PDB entry 4KAR | X-ray diffraction, 2.03 A resolution | chains C and D of the 4 polymer chains in the assembly

[Chain C (and D)]
Molecule: Thymidylate synthase
From: Thermotoga maritima MSB8
Notes: EC 2.1.1.148; fragment: tm0449; chain D of this document is another copy of the same molecule, construct and numbering; everything in this record applies to it too
Reference sequence: Q9WYT0 (THYX_THEMA); numbering as in UniProt (aligned over 1-220)
Chain sequence (232 residues; numbered -11 to 220; the number before each row is that of its first residue; numbers below 1 keep their minus sign (Met-11 is residue -11)):
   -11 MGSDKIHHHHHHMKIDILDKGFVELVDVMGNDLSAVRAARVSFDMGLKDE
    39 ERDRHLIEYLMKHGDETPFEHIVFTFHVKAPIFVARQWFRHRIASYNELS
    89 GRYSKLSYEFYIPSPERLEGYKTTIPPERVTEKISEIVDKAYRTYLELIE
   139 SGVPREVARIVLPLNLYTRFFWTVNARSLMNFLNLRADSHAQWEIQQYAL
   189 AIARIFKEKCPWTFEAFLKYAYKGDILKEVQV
Disordered / not traced: -11 to -1, 33-35 (chain D: -11 to 0, 33-36, 219-220)
Differences from the reference sequence: initiating methionine (-11); expression tag (-10 to 0); engineered mutation Asp53 (His in Q9WYT0)
Swiss-Prot annotation at these positions:
  - motif: Arg78 to Ser88 (ThyX motif)
  - active site: Arg174 (Involved in ionization of N3 of dUMP, leading to its activation)
  - binding site (FAD): Thr55, Arg78 to Ile81, Glu86, Asn163 to Arg165, Asn169
  - binding site (dUMP): Gln75 to Arg78, Glu86 to Arg90, Arg147, Arg174
  - mutagenesis: Ser88 (S88A/C: Still catalytically active although shows a large decrease in activity), Arg90 (R90A: Binds dUMP 670-fold weaker than wild-type), Glu144 (E144A: Shows 0.113% of wild-type activity; E144R: Shows 0.016% of wild-type activity), Arg174 (R174A: Still catalytically active although only shows 0.0008% of wild-type activity. Binds dUMP 7300-fold weaker than wild-type; R174K: Loss of catalytic activity)
Small-molecule neighbours:
  - FAD (flavin-adenine dinucleotide), molecule 1: Asp53, Thr55, Glu58, Ile81, Asn163, Arg165, Ser166
  - FAD, molecule 2: Arg78, His79, Arg80, Ile81, Ser166, Asn169, Leu173, Arg174
What the authors report for this chain:
  - mutagenesis - H53D: decreased catalytic activity (citing earlier work)
  - mutagenesis - H53D: decreased binding to flavin-adenine dinucleotide

[Chain C / chain D interface]
Contacting residue pairs (73; chain C residue first):
  Glu12(C) - Phe31(D)
  Leu13(C) - Phe31(D)
  Asp15(C) - Met17(D)
  Asp15(C) - Gly18(D)
  Val16(C) - Met17(D)
  Met17(C) - Asp15(D)
  Met17(C) - Val16(D)
  Met17(C) - Met17(D)
  Met17(C) - Val61(D)  hydrophobic
  Met17(C) - Thr63(D)
  Met17(C) - Thr161(D)
  Gly18(C) - Asp15(D)
  Arg25(C) - Phe159(D)
  Ala26(C) - Asn85(D)
  Ala26(C) - Phe159(D)  hydrophobic
  Ala27(C) - Tyr91(D)
  Arg28(C) - Leu87(D)
  Arg28(C) - Tyr91(D)
  Arg28(C) - Ser92(D)  hydrogen bond (backbone-side chain)
  Val29(C) - His65(D)
  Val29(C) - Asn85(D)
  Val29(C) - Glu86(D)
  Val29(C) - Leu87(D)
  Val29(C) - Arg157(D)  hydrogen bond (backbone-side chain)
  Val29(C) - Phe158(D)
  Val29(C) - Phe159(D)
  Ser30(C) - Phe159(D)
  Phe31(C) - Glu12(D)
  Phe31(C) - Leu13(D)
  Phe31(C) - Val14(D)
  Leu44(C) - Tyr91(D)  hydrophobic
  Tyr47(C) - Arg90(D)
  Tyr47(C) - Tyr91(D)  hydrophobic
  Leu48(C) - Tyr91(D)
  Asp53(C) - Tyr91(D)  hydrogen bond
  Thr55(C) - Tyr84(D)
  Thr55(C) - Asn85(D)
  Pro56(C) - Asn85(D)
  Glu58(C) - Ser83(D)  hydrogen bond
  His59(C) - Ser83(D)
  His59(C) - Asn85(D)  hydrogen bond
  His59(C) - Phe159(D)
  His59(C) - Thr161(D)  hydrogen bond
  Val61(C) - Met17(D)  hydrophobic
  Thr63(C) - Met17(D)
  His65(C) - Val29(D)
  Ser83(C) - Glu58(D)  hydrogen bond
  Ser83(C) - His59(D)
  Asn85(C) - Ala26(D)
  Asn85(C) - Val29(D)
  Asn85(C) - Thr55(D)  hydrogen bond (side chain-backbone)
  Asn85(C) - Pro56(D)
  Asn85(C) - His59(D)  hydrogen bond
  Glu86(C) - Val29(D)
  Leu87(C) - Val29(D)
  Arg90(C) - Tyr47(D)  hydrogen bond
  Tyr91(C) - Ala27(D)
  Tyr91(C) - Arg28(D)
  Tyr91(C) - Leu44(D)  hydrophobic
  Tyr91(C) - Tyr47(D)  hydrophobic
  Tyr91(C) - Leu48(D)
  Tyr91(C) - Asp53(D)  hydrogen bond
  Ser92(C) - Arg28(D)  hydrogen bond (side chain-backbone)
  Arg157(C) - Val29(D)  hydrogen bond (side chain-backbone)
  Phe158(C) - Val29(D)  hydrophobic
  Phe159(C) - Arg25(D)
  Phe159(C) - Ala26(D)  hydrophobic
  Phe159(C) - Val29(D)
  Phe159(C) - Ser30(D)
  Phe159(C) - Phe31(D)
  Phe159(C) - His59(D)
  Thr161(C) - Glu58(D)
  Thr161(C) - His59(D)  hydrogen bond
Other interface residues (no listed pair), chain C (38 interface residues in all): Val14, Tyr84, Asn163
Other interface residues (no listed pair), chain D (39 interface residues in all): Trp160, Asn163

[In short]
Chain C and chain D form an interface of 38 and 39 residues respectively; the contacts include 14 hydrogen
bonds. Polar pairs include Arg28(C)-Ser92(D), Val29(C)-Arg157(D) and Asp53(C)-Tyr91(D). Bound to chain C:
flavin-adenine dinucleotide. The paper reports that H53D of chain C reduces catalytic activity; H53D of chain
C reduces binding to flavin-adenine dinucleotide.
Chain C and chain D are both Thymidylate synthase (Thermotoga maritima MSB8); the structure, Crystal structure
of FDTS (TM0449) mutant (H53D) with FAD, was determined by X-ray diffraction, deposited together with 4KAS and
4KAT.
